Entry 5NL0 (X-ray diffraction, 5.40 A resolution (low resolution: residue-level contacts below are approximate; hydrogen-bond / salt-bridge calls are withheld)); this record covers chains D and I of the 11 polymer chains in the assembly.

Chain D:
Name: Histone H2B 1.1
From: Xenopus laevis
UniProt: P02281 (H2B11_XENLA); residues 1-122 here correspond to UniProt positions 5-126 (UniProt number = residue number + 4)
Amino-acid sequence (122 residues; each row starts with the number of its first residue):
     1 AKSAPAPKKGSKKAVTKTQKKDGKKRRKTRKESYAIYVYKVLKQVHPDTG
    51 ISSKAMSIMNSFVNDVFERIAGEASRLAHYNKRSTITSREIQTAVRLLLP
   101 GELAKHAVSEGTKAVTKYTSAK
Unresolved in the structure: 1-26, 122
Sequence notes: engineered mutation Thr29 (Ser33 in P02281)
Swiss-Prot annotation at these positions:
  - modified residue: Lys2 (N6-acetyllysine), Lys9 (N6-acetyllysine), Ser11 (Phosphoserine), Lys12 (N6-acetyllysine), Lys17 (N6-acetyllysine)
  - glycosylation: Ser109 (O-linked (GlcNAc) serine)
  - cross-link: Lys117 (Glycyl lysine isopeptide (Lys-Gly) (interchain with G-Cter in ubiquitin))

Chain I:
Molecule: 197-nt DNA strand
From: synthetic construct
Sequence (197 nucleotides; each row starts with the number of its first residue; numbers below 1 keep their minus sign (DA-98 is residue -98)):
   -98 ACTACGTAATATTGGCCAGCTAGGATATCACAATCCCGGTGCCGAGGCCG
   -48 CTCAATTGGTCGTAGACAGCTCTAGCACCGCTTAAACGCACGTACGGAAT
     2 CCGTACGTGCGTTTAAGCGGTGCTAGAGCTGTCTACGACCAATTGAGCGG
    52 CCTCGGCACCGGGATTGTGATATCCTAGCTGGCCAATATTACGTAGT
Unresolved in the structure: -98 to -97, 97-98

Interface between chain D and chain I:
Contacting residue pairs (16; chain D residue first):
  Thr29(D) with DC30(I)
  Arg30(D) with DA-45(I)
  Tyr39(D) with DA-54(I); DG-53(I)
  Gly50(D) with DG-53(I)
  Ile51(D) with DA-54(I); DG-53(I)
  Ser52(D) with DA-54(I)
  Ser53(D) with DA-54(I)
  Lys82(D) with DG-34(I)
  Arg83(D) with DG-34(I); DA-33(I)
  Ser84(D) with DA-35(I); DG-34(I)
  Thr85(D) with DA-35(I); DG-34(I)
Also at the interface, not in a pair above, chain D (12 interface residues in all): Glu32
Also at the interface, not in a pair above, chain I (8 interface residues in all): DG29

Summary:
12 residues of chain D face 8 of chain I across their interface.
Here chain D is Histone H2B 1.1 (Xenopus laevis) and chain I is a 197-nt DNA strand (synthetic construct).
Entry 5NL0 (Crystal structure of a 197-bp palindromic 601L nucleosome in complex with linker histone H1) was
determined by X-ray diffraction.
